PDB entry 8BVM | electron microscopy, 3.80 A resolution | chains A and u of the 16 polymer chains in the assembly

[Chain A]
Protein: Catabolite repression control protein
From: Pseudomonas aeruginosa
Notes: EC 3.1.11.2
UniProt: Q51380 (Q51380_PSEAI); residues 4-262 here correspond to UniProt positions 1-259 (UniProt number = residue number - 3)
Amino-acid sequence (262 residues; numbered 1 to 262; the number before each row is that of its first residue):
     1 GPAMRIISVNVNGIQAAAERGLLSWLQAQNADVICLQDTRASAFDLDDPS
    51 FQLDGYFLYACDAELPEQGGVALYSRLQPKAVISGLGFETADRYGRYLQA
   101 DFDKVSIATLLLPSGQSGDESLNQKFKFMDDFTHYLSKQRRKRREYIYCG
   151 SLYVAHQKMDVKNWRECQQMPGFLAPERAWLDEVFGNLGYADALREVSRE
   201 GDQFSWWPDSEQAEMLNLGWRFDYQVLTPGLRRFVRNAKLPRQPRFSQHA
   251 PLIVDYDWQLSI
Not modelled in the structure: 166
Construct notes: expression tag (1-3)
Reported in the primary citation:
  - binding site for rbsB mRNA (chain u): Lys80, Lys138, Lys142, Arg143, Arg144
  - self-association interface (contacts with another copy of this molecule): Glu196, Arg233

[Chain u]
Molecule: rbsB mRNA
Sequence (108 nucleotides; numbered -40 to 68; 1 number in that range is skipped by the numbering (no residue carries it; nothing is unmodelled there); the number before each row is that of its first residue; numbers below 1 keep their minus sign (A-40 is residue -40)):
   -40 AACGCAAACGUUUGCGUCUGGAUAAUCUCCUGGAAAAGAAUCAAUACAAC
    10 GAUAAGAAAAGCUGGAG
    28 GAUAUACCAUGAAGCGGGUCGCUUCCCGGCGCCUGUUGGCU
Not modelled in the structure: -40 to -3, 28-31, 45-47, 51-54, 59-68

[How chain A and chain u interact]
Pairs across the interface - 10 pairs, chain A then chain u:
  Lys80(A) - A40(u)  sugar contact
  Lys80(A) - G41(u)  salt bridge to the phosphate
  Ala81(A) - A40(u)  base contact
  Asp101(A) - A40(u)  sugar contact
  Arg141(A) - C6(u)  hydrogen bond to the sugar
  Lys142(A) - A39(u)  sugar contact
  Lys142(A) - A40(u)  phosphate contact
  Arg143(A) - A39(u)  hydrogen bond to the base
  Arg144(A) - A40(u)  sugar contact
  Arg144(A) - G41(u)  salt bridge to the phosphate
Other interface residues (no listed pair), chain A (8 interface residues in all): Ile83
Other interface residues (no listed pair), chain u (5 interface residues in all): A5

[Overview]
The interface between chain A and chain u involves 8 residues on one side and 5 on the other, with 2 hydrogen
bonds and 2 salt bridges. Polar contacts include Arg143(A)-A39(u), Arg141(A)-C6(u) and Lys80(A)-G41(u). The
paper reports a binding site for rbsB mRNA (chain u) at Lys80(A), Lys138(A) and Lys142(A) among others; a
self-association interface involving Glu196(A) and Arg233(A).
Chain A is Catabolite repression control protein (Pseudomonas aeruginosa) and chain u is rbsB mRNA; the
structure, Cryo-EM structure of Hfq-Crc-rbsB translation repression complex, was determined by electron
microscopy together with 8BVH and 8BVJ from the same study.
